6Z02 - chains H and L of the 3 polymer chains in the assembly; structure by X-ray diffraction, 2.10 A resolution.

# Chain H
Molecule: Reaction center protein H chain
Organism: Rhodobacter sphaeroides
UniProtKB: P0C0Y7 (RCEH_RHOSH); residues 10-250 here = UniProt positions 10-250
Chain sequence (241 residues; each row starts with the number of its first residue):
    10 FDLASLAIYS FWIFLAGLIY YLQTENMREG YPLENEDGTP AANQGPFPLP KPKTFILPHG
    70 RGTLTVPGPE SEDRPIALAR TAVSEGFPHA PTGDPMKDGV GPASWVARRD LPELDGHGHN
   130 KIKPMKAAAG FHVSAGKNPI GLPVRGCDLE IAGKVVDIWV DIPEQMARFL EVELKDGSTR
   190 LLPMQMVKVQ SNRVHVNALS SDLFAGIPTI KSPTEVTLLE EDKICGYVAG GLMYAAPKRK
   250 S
Unresolved in the structure: 10
Ion coordination: Na+: Glu-43 (shared with Ser-4(L) of chain L); K+: Met-134, Ala-137, Phe-140

# Chain L
Molecule: Reaction center protein L chain
Organism: Rhodobacter sphaeroides
UniProtKB: P0C0Y8 (RCEL_RHOSH); residues 1-281 here correspond to UniProt positions 2-282 (UniProt number = residue number + 1)
Chain sequence (281 residues; row label = number of the first residue in the row):
     1 ALLSFERKYR VPGGTLVGGN LFDFWVGPFY VGFFGVATFF FAALGIILIA WSAVLQGTWN
    61 PQLISVYPPA LEYGLGGAPL AKGGLWQIIT ICATGAFVSW ALREVEICRK LGIGYHIPFA
   121 FAFAILAYLT LVLFRPVMMG AWGYAFPYGI WTHLDWVSNT GYTYGNFHYN PAHMIAITFF
   181 FTNALALALH GALVLSAANP EKGKEMRTPD HEDTFFRDLV GYSIGTLGIH RLGLLLSLSA
   241 VFFSALCMII TGTIWFDQWV DWWQWWVKLP WWANIPGGIN G
Construct notes: conflict Thr-178 (Ser179 in P0C0Y8)
Ion coordination: Na+: Ser-4 (shared with Glu-43(H) of chain H); Fe ion: His-190, His-230 (shared with 3 residues of chain M)
Small-molecule neighbours:
  - bacteriochlorophyll a (BCL), molecule 1: Ile-46, Ile-49, Phe-97, Tyr-128, Leu-131, Phe-146, Ile-150, Trp-151, His-153, Leu-154, Trp-156, Val-157
  - bacteriochlorophyll a (BCL), molecule 2: Phe-97, Phe-121, Ala-124, Ile-125, Ala-127, Tyr-128, Leu-131, Trp-156, Val-157, Ser-158, Thr-160, Gly-161, Tyr-162, Asn-166, Phe-167, His-168, His-173, Ala-176, Ile-177, Phe-180, Phe-181, Val-241, Ser-244, Ala-245, Cys-247, Met-248
  - bacteriochlorophyll a (BCL), molecule 3: Val-157, Tyr-162, His-168, Phe-181
  - bacteriochlorophyll a (BCL), molecule 4: His-168, His-173, Met-174, Ile-177, Thr-178, Phe-181, Thr-182, Leu-185
  - bacteriopheophytin a (BPH), molecule 1: Thr-38, Phe-41, Ala-42, Gly-45, Ile-49, Ile-89, Cys-92, Ala-93, Ala-96, Phe-97, Trp-100, Glu-104, Ile-117, Ala-120, Phe-121, Phe-123, Ala-124, Tyr-128, Phe-146, Tyr-148, Gly-149, Ile-150, His-153, Phe-180, Ser-237, Leu-238, Val-241
  - bacteriopheophytin a (BPH), molecule 2: Phe-181, Ala-184, Leu-185, Ala-188, Leu-189, Phe-216, Leu-219, Val-220
  - heptane-1,2,3-triol (HTO), molecule 1: Ile-49, Pro-61, Ile-64, Tyr-148, Gly-149, Ile-150
  - heptane-1,2,3-triol (HTO), molecule 2: Thr-58, Asn-60, Leu-63
  - heptane-1,2,3-triol (HTO), molecule 3: Met-138, Met-139, Gly-140, Gly-252, Thr-253, Phe-256
  - ubiquinone-10 (U10), molecule 1: Val-26, Phe-29, Tyr-30, Val-31, Gly-35, Thr-38, Phe-39, Trp-100, Arg-103
  - ubiquinone-10 (U10), molecule 2: Pro-171, Ile-175, Thr-178, Phe-179, Thr-182, Leu-189, His-190, Leu-193, Val-194, Glu-212, Asp-213, Phe-216, Tyr-222, Ser-223, Ile-224, Gly-225, Thr-226, Ile-229, Leu-232, Leu-236, Trp-263

# Chain H / chain L interface
Residue-residue contacts - 71 pairs, chain H then chain L:
  Gly-39(H) / Leu-3(L)
  Gly-39(H) / Ser-4(L)  hydrogen bond (backbone-backbone)
  Gly-39(H) / Phe-5(L)
  Tyr-40(H) / Leu-3(L)  hydrophobic
  Leu-42(H) / Ala-1(L)  hydrophobic
  Leu-42(H) / Leu-2(L)
  Leu-42(H) / Leu-3(L)  hydrophobic
  Glu-43(H) / Ala-1(L)
  Glu-43(H) / Leu-2(L)  hydrogen bond (backbone-backbone)
  Glu-43(H) / Ser-4(L)
  Glu-45(H) / Arg-7(L)
  Ala-50(H) / Ala-1(L)  hydrophobic
  Lys-62(H) / Asn-199(L)  hydrogen bond
  Phe-64(H) / Ala-198(L)
  Phe-64(H) / Met-206(L)  hydrophobic
  Ile-65(H) / Gly-203(L)
  Ile-65(H) / Lys-204(L)
  Ile-65(H) / Glu-205(L)
  Ile-65(H) / Met-206(L)  hydrogen bond (backbone-backbone)
  Leu-66(H) / Glu-205(L)
  Leu-66(H) / Met-206(L)  hydrophobic
  Pro-67(H) / Glu-205(L)
  Pro-67(H) / Met-206(L)
  His-68(H) / Glu-205(L)
  Glu-79(H) / Ser-4(L)
  Glu-81(H) / Ser-4(L)
  Glu-81(H) / Phe-5(L)
  Glu-81(H) / Lys-8(L)  salt bridge
  Arg-83(H) / Lys-8(L)
  Ile-85(H) / Lys-8(L)
  Leu-87(H) / Arg-7(L)
  Leu-87(H) / Lys-8(L)
  Leu-87(H) / Val-11(L)  hydrophobic
  Ala-88(H) / Arg-7(L)
  Arg-89(H) / Arg-7(L)
  Gly-95(H) / Phe-24(L)
  Gly-95(H) / Trp-25(L)  hydrogen bond (backbone-backbone)
  Phe-96(H) / Phe-24(L)  hydrophobic
  Pro-97(H) / Arg-10(L)
  Pro-97(H) / Val-11(L)
  Pro-97(H) / Pro-12(L)
  Pro-97(H) / Asp-23(L)
  Pro-97(H) / Trp-25(L)  hydrophobic
  His-98(H) / Arg-7(L)  hydrogen bond
  His-98(H) / Arg-10(L)  hydrogen bond (backbone-backbone)
  His-98(H) / Val-11(L)
  His-98(H) / Pro-12(L)
  Val-109(H) / Lys-8(L)
  Gly-110(H) / Lys-8(L)  hydrogen bond (backbone-backbone)
  Gly-110(H) / Tyr-9(L)
  Gly-110(H) / Val-11(L)
  Pro-111(H) / Val-11(L)
  Pro-111(H) / Lys-110(L)
  Pro-111(H) / Leu-111(L)
  Pro-111(H) / Gly-112(L)
  Ser-113(H) / Lys-8(L)
  Ser-113(H) / Tyr-9(L)
  Trp-114(H) / Lys-8(L)
  Asp-124(H) / Asp-210(L)
  Gly-125(H) / Thr-208(L)
  Gly-125(H) / Asp-210(L)  hydrogen bond (backbone-side chain)
  Pro-172(H) / Asp-210(L)
  Glu-173(H) / Pro-209(L)
  Glu-173(H) / Thr-226(L)  hydrogen bond
  Ala-238(H) / Gly-112(L)
  Met-242(H) / Pro-12(L)
  Met-242(H) / Gly-13(L)
  Met-242(H) / Gly-14(L)
  Met-242(H) / Arg-109(L)
  Met-242(H) / Lys-110(L)
  Tyr-243(H) / Val-11(L)
Other interface residues (no listed pair), chain H (45 interface residues in all): Glu-38, Pro-41, Asn-52, Glu-94, Ala-99, Pro-100, Val-115, Lys-130, Met-175, Leu-241
Other interface residues (no listed pair), chain L (32 interface residues in all): Asp-213, Leu-227

# In short
45 residues of chain H and 32 residues of chain L are in contact, with 10 hydrogen bonds and 1 salt bridge.
Polar pairs include Glu-81(H)/Lys-8(L), Lys-62(H)/Asn-199(L) and His-98(H)/Arg-7(L).
Here chain H is Reaction center protein H chain and chain L is Reaction center protein L chain, both from
Rhodobacter sphaeroides. Entry 6Z02 (Photosynthetic Reaction Center From Rhodobacter Sphaeroides strain RV in
surfo crystallization) was determined by X-ray diffraction (same publication as 6Z1J and 6Z27).
